Entry 7R3J (X-ray diffraction, 3.06 A resolution); this record covers chains B and D of the 4 polymer chains in the assembly.

[Chain B]
Molecule: 2-aminobenzoylacetyl-CoA thioesterase
From: Pseudomonas aeruginosa PAO1
Notes: EC 3.1.2.32
UniProt: P20581 (PQSE_PSEAE); numbering as in UniProt (aligned over 1-301)
Chain sequence (318 residues; numbered -16 to 301; the number before each row is that of its first residue; numbers below 1 keep their minus sign (Met-16 is residue -16)):
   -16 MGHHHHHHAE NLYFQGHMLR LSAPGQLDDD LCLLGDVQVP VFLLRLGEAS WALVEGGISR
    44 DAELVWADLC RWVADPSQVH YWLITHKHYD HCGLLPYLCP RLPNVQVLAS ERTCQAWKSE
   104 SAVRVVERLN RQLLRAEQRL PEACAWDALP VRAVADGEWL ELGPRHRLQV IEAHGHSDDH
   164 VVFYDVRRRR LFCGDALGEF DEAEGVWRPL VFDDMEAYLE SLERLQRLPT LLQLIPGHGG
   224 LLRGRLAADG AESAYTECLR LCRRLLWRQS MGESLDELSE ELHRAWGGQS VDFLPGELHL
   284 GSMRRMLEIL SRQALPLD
Not modelled in the structure: -16 to 0
Differences from the reference sequence: initiating methionine (-16); expression tag (-15 to 0)
Bound ions: Fe ion site 1: His69, His71, His159, Asp178; Fe ion site 2: Asp73, His74, Asp178, His221
Swiss-Prot annotation at these positions:
  - binding site (Fe cation): His69, His71, Asp73, His74, His159, Asp178, His221
  - mutagenesis: Glu182 (E182A: Strong decrease in kcat with S-(4-nitrobenzoyl)mercaptoethane as substrate)
From the paper describing this entry:
  - mutagenesis - E187R: decreased signaling in response to pyocyanin
  - mutagenesis - R148A: unchanged binding to Regulatory protein RhlR (chain D)
  - mutagenesis - E187R (13.8 +/- 3.9 uM): decreased binding to Regulatory protein RhlR (chain D)
  - mutagenesis - R150A, R170A, R172A: decreased signaling

[Chain D]
Molecule: Regulatory protein RhlR
From: Pseudomonas aeruginosa PAO1
UniProt: P54292 (RHLR_PSEAE); numbering as in UniProt (aligned over 1-241)
Chain sequence (241 residues; row label = number of the first residue in the row):
     1 MRNDGGFLLW WDGLRSEMQP IHDSQGVFAV LEKEVRRLGF DYYAYGVRHT IPFTRPKTEV
    61 HGTYPKAWLE RYQMQNYGAV DPAILNGLRS SEMVVWSDSL FDQSRMLWNE ARDWGLCVGA
   121 TLPIRAPNNL LSVLSVARDQ QNISSFEREE IRLRLRCMIE LLTQKLTDLE HPMLMSNPVC
   181 LSHREREILQ WTADGKSSGE IAIILSISES TVNFHHKNIQ KKFDAPNKTL AAAYAAALGL
   241 I
Not modelled in the structure: 1-2
Ligand contacts: K5G (4-(3-bromophenoxy)-N-[(3S)-2-oxothiolan-3-yl]butanamide): Ala44, Val60, His61, Gly62, Thr63, Tyr64, Trp68, Leu69, Tyr72, Asp81, Ala83, Ile84, Trp96, Phe101, Ala111, Leu116, Ser135
Swiss-Prot annotation at these positions:
  - DNA-binding region: Ser198 to Lys217 (H-T-H motif)
From the paper describing this entry:
  - binding site for K5G: Tyr64, Trp68, Asp81, Ser135
  - mutagenesis - D41A, E147A, E150A: decreased signaling
  - mutagenesis - Q140A/Q141A: unchanged binding to 2-aminobenzoylacetyl-CoA thioesterase (chain B)

[Chain B / chain D interface]
Residue-residue contacts (33; chain B residue first):
  Trp142(B) - Arg36(D)
  Trp142(B) - Arg37(D)
  Glu144(B) - Arg36(D)  salt bridge
  Arg148(B) - Gln140(D)  hydrogen bond
  Arg148(B) - Gln141(D)  hydrogen bond
  Arg150(B) - Arg36(D)
  Arg150(B) - Asp41(D)  salt bridge
  Gln152(B) - Arg37(D)  hydrogen bond
  Tyr167(B) - Arg37(D)
  Val169(B) - Arg36(D)
  Val169(B) - Arg37(D)
  Val169(B) - Leu38(D)
  Val169(B) - Gly39(D)
  Arg170(B) - Asp41(D)  salt bridge
  Arg170(B) - Gln141(D)  hydrogen bond (backbone-side chain)
  Arg172(B) - Leu38(D)
  Arg172(B) - Phe146(D)
  Arg172(B) - Glu147(D)  salt bridge
  Arg172(B) - Glu150(D)  salt bridge
  Glu206(B) - Leu9(D)
  Gln209(B) - Gly6(D)
  Gln209(B) - Leu9(D)
  Arg210(B) - Leu9(D)  hydrogen bond (side chain-backbone)
  Arg210(B) - Trp10(D)
  Arg210(B) - Gly13(D)
  Arg210(B) - Arg154(D)  hydrogen bond (backbone-side chain)
  Leu211(B) - Arg154(D)  hydrogen bond (backbone-side chain)
  Pro212(B) - Arg37(D)
  Pro212(B) - Glu150(D)
  Pro212(B) - Arg154(D)
  Thr213(B) - Glu150(D)  hydrogen bond
  Leu215(B) - Phe146(D)  hydrophobic
  Glu235(B) - Gly6(D)
Also at the interface, not in a pair above, chain B (18 interface residues in all): Ile154
Also at the interface, not in a pair above, chain D (18 interface residues in all): Gly5, Lys33, Phe40
From the paper, about this interface:
  - hot spots on chain B (mutagenesis) - R150A, R170A, R172A: decreased binding to Regulatory protein RhlR (chain D)
  - hot spots on chain B (mutagenesis) - R150A, R170A, R172A: decreased signaling
  - hot spots on chain D (mutagenesis) - D41A, E147A, E150A: decreased binding to 2-aminobenzoylacetyl-CoA thioesterase (chain B)
  - hot spots on chain D (mutagenesis) - D41A, E147A, E150A: decreased signaling

[Overview]
Chain B and chain D each contribute 18 residues to their interface; the contacts include 8 hydrogen bonds and
5 salt bridges. Polar contacts include Glu144(B)-Arg36(D), Arg150(B)-Asp41(D) and Arg170(B)-Asp41(D). The
paper reports a binding site for K5G at Tyr64(D), Trp68(D) and Asp81(D) among others; E187R, R150A and R170A
of chain B, among others, reduce binding to Regulatory protein RhlR (chain D); 9 substitutions were tested in
all.
Chain B is 2-aminobenzoylacetyl-CoA thioesterase and chain D is Regulatory protein RhlR, both from Pseudomonas
aeruginosa PAO1; the structure, Nativ complex of PqsE and RhlR with the synthetic antagonist mBTL, was
determined by X-ray diffraction together with 8B4A from the same study.
